PDB entry 2YDE | X-ray diffraction, 2.28 A resolution | chain A

Chain A:
Molecule: Hypoxia-inducible factor 1-alpha inhibitor
From: Homo sapiens
Notes: EC 1.14.11.16
UniProtKB: Q9NWT6 (HIF1N_HUMAN); residues 1-349 here = UniProt positions 1-349
Chain sequence (352 residues; numbered -2 to 349; the number before each row is that of its first residue; numbers below 1 keep their minus sign (Gly-2 is residue -2)):
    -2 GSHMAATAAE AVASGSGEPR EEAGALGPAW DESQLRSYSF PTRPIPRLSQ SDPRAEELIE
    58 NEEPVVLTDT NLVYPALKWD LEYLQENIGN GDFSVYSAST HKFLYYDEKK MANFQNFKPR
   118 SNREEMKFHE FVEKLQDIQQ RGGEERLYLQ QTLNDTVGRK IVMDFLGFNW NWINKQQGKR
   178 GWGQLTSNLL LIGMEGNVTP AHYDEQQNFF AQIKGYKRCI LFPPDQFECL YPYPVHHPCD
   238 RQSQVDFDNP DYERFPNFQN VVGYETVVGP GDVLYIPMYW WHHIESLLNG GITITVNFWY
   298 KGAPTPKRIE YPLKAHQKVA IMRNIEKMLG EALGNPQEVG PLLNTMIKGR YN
Unresolved in the structure: -2 to 0
Construct notes: expression tag (-2 to 0)
Swiss-Prot annotation at these positions:
  - binding site (2-oxoglutarate): Tyr145, Thr196, Asn205, Lys214, Asn294
  - binding site (substrate): Asp152, Gln181 to Thr183, Asp201 to Gln203, Arg238, Gln239, Ala300, Asn321
  - binding site (Fe cation): His199, Asp201, His279
  - site: Leu340 (Important for dimer formation)
  - modified residue: Ala2 (N-acetylalanine)
  - mutagenesis: His199 (H199A: Prevents suppression of HIF CAD activity. Strongly stimulates 2-oxoglutarate turnover. No stimulation of 2-oxoglutarate turnover; when associated with R-340), Asp201 (D201A: Prevents suppression of HIF CAD activity; D201E: Loss of HIF1A Asn hydroxylation activity. Slightly stimulates 2-oxoglutarate turnover; D201G: No impact on HIF1A Asn hydroxylation activity ...), Gln239 (Q239H: No effect on Asp hydroxylation ability), Trp296 (W296R: Loss of HIF1A Asn hydroxylation activity and slight stimulation of 2-oxoglutarate turnover; when associated with G-201), Leu340 (L340R: Impairs dimer formation, leading to loss of HIF1A Asn hydroxylation activity. No stimulation of 2-oxoglutarate turnover; when associated with A-201), Ile344 (I344R: No effect on dimer formation and HIF1A Asn hydroxylation activity)
Bound ions: Fe ion: His199, Asp201, His279 (together with (2S)-2-hydroxypentanedioic acid, glycerol)
Residues lining bound ligands:
  - (2S)-2-hydroxypentanedioic acid (S2G), molecule 1: Ser91, Gln148, Thr149, Asn151
  - (2S)-2-hydroxypentanedioic acid (S2G), molecule 2: Tyr145, Leu188, Thr196, His199, Asp201, Asn205, Phe207, Lys214, His279, Ile281, Asn294, Trp296
Reported in the primary citation:
  - Fe ion coordination: His199, Asp201
  - binding site for (2S)-2-hydroxypentanedioic acid: Tyr145, Thr196, Asn205, Lys214

Summary:
Bound to chain A: (2S)-2-hydroxypentanedioic acid. His199, Asp201 and His279 coordinate a Fe ion ion. From
UniProt: 5 residues binding 2-oxoglutarate, 11 substrate-binding residues, 3 Fe cation-binding residues and 6
mutagenesis sites. From the paper: a binding site for (2S)-2-hydroxypentanedioic acid at Tyr145, Thr196 and
Asn205 among others; Fe ion coordination by His199 and Asp201.
Chain A is Hypoxia-inducible factor 1-alpha inhibitor (Homo sapiens); the structure, Factor inhibiting hif-1
alpha in complex with S-2-hydroxyglutarate, was determined by X-ray diffraction together with 2YBK, 2YBP, 2YBS
and 2YC0 from the same study.
